Entry 8ZC0 (electron microscopy, 4.17 A resolution (low resolution: residue-level contacts below are approximate; hydrogen-bond / salt-bridge calls are withheld)); this record covers chains C and N of the 9 polymer chains in the assembly.

[Chain C]
Protein: Spike glycoprotein
From: Severe acute respiratory syndrome coronavirus 2
UniProtKB: P0DTC2 (SPIKE_SARS2); aligned to UniProt positions 14-1204 over residues 17-1211 (the alignment contains insertions or deletions, so no single offset holds)
Chain sequence (1240 residues; row label = number of the first residue in the row; note: 4 numbers in that range are skipped by the numbering (no residue carries them; nothing is unmodelled there)):
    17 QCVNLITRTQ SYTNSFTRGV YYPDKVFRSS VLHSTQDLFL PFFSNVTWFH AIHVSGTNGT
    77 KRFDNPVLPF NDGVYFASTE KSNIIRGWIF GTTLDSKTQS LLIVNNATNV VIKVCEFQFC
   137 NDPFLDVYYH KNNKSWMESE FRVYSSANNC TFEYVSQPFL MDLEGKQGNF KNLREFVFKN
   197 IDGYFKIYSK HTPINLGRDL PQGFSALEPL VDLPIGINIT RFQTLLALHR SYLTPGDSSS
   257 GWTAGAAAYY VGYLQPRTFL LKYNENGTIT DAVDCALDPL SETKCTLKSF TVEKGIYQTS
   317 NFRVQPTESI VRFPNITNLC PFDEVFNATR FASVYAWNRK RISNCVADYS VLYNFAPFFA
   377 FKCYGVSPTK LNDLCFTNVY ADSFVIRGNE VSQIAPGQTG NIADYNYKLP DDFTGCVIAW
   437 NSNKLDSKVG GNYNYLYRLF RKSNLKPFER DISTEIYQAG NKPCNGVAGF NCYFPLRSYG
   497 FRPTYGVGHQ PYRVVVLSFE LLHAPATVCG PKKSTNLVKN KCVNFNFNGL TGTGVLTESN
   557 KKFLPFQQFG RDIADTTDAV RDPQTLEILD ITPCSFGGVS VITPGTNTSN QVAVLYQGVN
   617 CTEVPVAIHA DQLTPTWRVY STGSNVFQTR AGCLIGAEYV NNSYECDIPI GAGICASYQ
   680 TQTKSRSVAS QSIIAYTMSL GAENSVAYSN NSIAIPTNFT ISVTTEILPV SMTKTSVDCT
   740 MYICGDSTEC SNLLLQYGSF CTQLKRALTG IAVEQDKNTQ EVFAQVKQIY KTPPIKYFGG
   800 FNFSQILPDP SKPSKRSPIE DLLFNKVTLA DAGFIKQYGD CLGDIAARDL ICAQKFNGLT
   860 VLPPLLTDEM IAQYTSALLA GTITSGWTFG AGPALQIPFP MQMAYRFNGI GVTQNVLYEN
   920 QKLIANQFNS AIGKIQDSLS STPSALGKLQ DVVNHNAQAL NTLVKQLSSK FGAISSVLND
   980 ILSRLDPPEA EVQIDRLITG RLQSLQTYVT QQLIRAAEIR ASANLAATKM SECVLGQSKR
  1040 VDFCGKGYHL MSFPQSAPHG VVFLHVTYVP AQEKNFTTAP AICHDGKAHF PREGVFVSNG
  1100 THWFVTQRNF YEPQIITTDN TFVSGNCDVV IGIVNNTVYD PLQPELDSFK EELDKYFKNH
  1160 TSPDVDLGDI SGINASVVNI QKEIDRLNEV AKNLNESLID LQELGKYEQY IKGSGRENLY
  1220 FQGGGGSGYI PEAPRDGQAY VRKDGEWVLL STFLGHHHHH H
Unresolved in the structure: 17-26, 69-81, 96-99, 143-153, 161-167, 177-186, 211-214, 246-261, 621-640, 680-690, 828-855, 1148-1260
Sequence notes: variant I22 (Thr19 in P0DTC2), S27 (Ala in P0DTC2), D142 (Gly in P0DTC2), G213 (Val in P0DTC2), D339 (Gly in P0DTC2), F371 (Ser in P0DTC2), P373 (Ser in P0DTC2), F375 (Ser in P0DTC2), A376 (Thr in P0DTC2), N405 (Asp in P0DTC2), S408 (Arg in P0DTC2), N417 (Lys in P0DTC2), K440 (Asn in P0DTC2), N477 (Ser in P0DTC2), K478 (Thr in P0DTC2), A484 (Glu in P0DTC2), R493 (Gln in P0DTC2), R498 (Gln in P0DTC2), Y501 (Asn in P0DTC2), H505 (Tyr in P0DTC2), G614 (Asp in P0DTC2), Y655 (His in P0DTC2), K683 (Asn679 in P0DTC2), K764 (Asn in P0DTC2), Y796 (Asp in P0DTC2), H954 (Gln in P0DTC2), K969 (Asn in P0DTC2); engineered mutation P817 (Phe in P0DTC2), P892 (Ala in P0DTC2), P899 (Ala in P0DTC2), P942 (Ala in P0DTC2), P986 (Lys in P0DTC2), P987 (Val in P0DTC2); expression tag (1212-1260)
UniProt features mapped onto this chain:
  - glycosylation (N-linked (GlcNAc...) asparagine): N20 (complex), N125 (hybrid), N334 (complex), N606 (hybrid)
Disulfide bonds: C291-C301, C336-C361, C379-C432, C391-C525, C480-C488, C538-C590, C617-C649, C662-C671, C738-C760, C743-C749, C1032-C1043, C1082-C1126
Covalent attachments: N-acetylglucosamine (NAG) linked to N61, N122, N234, N282, N331, N343, N616, N709, N717, N801, N1074, N1098, N1134

[Chain N]
Protein: Light chain of D1F6 Fab
From: Homo sapiens
Notes: antibody fragment or engineered binder
Chain sequence (223 residues; row label = number of the first residue in the row):
     1 QPVLTQPPSA SGPPGQSVSI SCSGSRSNIG TNFVYWYQQL PGAAPKLLIY KNDQRPSGVP
    61 ERFFGSKSGT SASLAISGLR SEDEVDYYCA AWDDSLSGHV FGAGTKVTVL GTKLTVLGQP
   121 KAAPSVTLFP PSSEELQANK ATLVCLISDF YPGAVTVAWK ADSSPVKAGV ETTTPSKQSN
   181 NKYAASSYLS LTPEQWKSHR SYSCQVTHEG STVEKTVAPT ECS
Unresolved in the structure: 1, 111-117, 222-223
Disulfide bonds: C22-C89, C145-C204

[Chain C / chain N interface]
Pairs across the interface (11; chain C residue first):
  I472(C) - T31(N)
  N481(C) - R26(N)
  G482(C) - R26(N)
  G482(C) - G30(N)
  G482(C) - T31(N)
  V483(C) - G30(N)
  V483(C) - G69(N)
  A484(C) - G30(N)
  A484(C) - K67(N)
  F486(C) - K67(N)
  F486(C) - S68(N)
Interface residues without a listed pair, chain C (7 interface residues in all): F490
Interface residues without a listed pair, chain N (7 interface residues in all): I29

[In short]
Chain C and chain N each contribute 7 residues to their interface. N-acetylglucosamine is covalently linked to
N61(C), N122(C), N234(C), N282(C), N331(C) and N343(C) and 7 more.
Chain C is Spike glycoprotein (Severe acute respiratory syndrome coronavirus 2) and chain N is Light chain of
D1F6 Fab (Homo sapiens); the structure, SARS-CoV-2 Omicron BA.2 spike trimer (6P) in complex with 3 D1F6 Fabs
(2 RBD up), was determined by electron microscopy (same publication as 8ZBY, 8ZBZ, 8ZC1, 8ZC2, 8ZC3, 8ZC4,
8ZC5 and 8ZC6).
